4MBF - chain A; structure by X-ray diffraction, 1.54 A resolution.

[Chain A]
Molecule: Beta-lactamase SHV-1
From: Klebsiella pneumoniae
Notes: EC 3.5.2.6
UniProt: P0AD64 (BLA1_KLEPN); the author numbering skips numbers that UniProt does not, so the offset changes along the chain: 26-238 = UniProt 22-234; 240-252 = UniProt 235-247; 254-292 = UniProt 248-286
Sequence (265 residues; numbered 26 to 292; 2 numbers in that range are skipped by the numbering (no residue carries them; nothing is unmodelled there); the number before each row is that of its first residue):
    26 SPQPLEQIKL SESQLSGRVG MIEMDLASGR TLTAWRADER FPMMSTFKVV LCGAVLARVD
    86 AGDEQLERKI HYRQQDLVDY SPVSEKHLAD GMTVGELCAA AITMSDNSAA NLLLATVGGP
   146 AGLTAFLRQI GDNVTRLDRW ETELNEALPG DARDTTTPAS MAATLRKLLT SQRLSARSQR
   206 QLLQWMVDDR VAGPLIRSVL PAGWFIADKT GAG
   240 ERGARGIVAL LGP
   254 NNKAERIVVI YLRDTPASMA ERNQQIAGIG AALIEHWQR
UniProt features mapped onto this chain:
  - active site: Ser70 (Nucleophile), Glu168 (Proton acceptor)
  - binding site (a beta-lactam): Lys73, Ser130, Glu166
Cystine bridges: Cys77-Cys123
Covalent attachments: compound 2AW linked to Ser70
Residues lining bound ligands:
  - 2AW (6-({(2R,3S)-3-carboxy-2-methyl-3-[(3-oxopropyl)amino]-2-sulfinopropyl}oxy)-6-oxohexanoic acid), molecule 1: Met69, Lys73, Asp104, Tyr105, Ser130, Asn132, Glu166, Thr167, Asn170, Val216, Lys234, Thr235, Gly236, Ala237, Arg244
  - 2AW, molecule 2: Ser223, Val224, Leu225, Pro226, Ala227
  - cyclohexyl-hexyl-beta-D-maltoside (MA4), molecule 1: Ser26, Ile221, Val224, Leu225, Pro226, Ile231, Ile246, Ala248, Leu250, Val261, Ile263, Ile279, Ala280, Gly283, Ala284, Ile287, Glu288
  - cyclohexyl-hexyl-beta-D-maltoside (MA4), molecule 2: Ala217, Leu220, Ile221, Val224, Thr235, Arg244, Ile246, Asn276, Gln277, Ile279, Ala280
What the authors report for this chain:
  - binding site for 2AW: Ser70, Ser130, Asn132, Asn170, Lys234, Thr235, Arg244
  - catalytic residues: Ser70
  - conformationally variable residues (side-chain flip): Tyr105, Asn170
  - catalytic residues: Glu166 (proposed by the authors, not directly observed)

[Summary]
Ligands of chain A: cyclohexyl-hexyl-beta-D-maltoside and compound 2AW. Covalently linked compound 2AW: at
Ser70. Curated annotation (UniProt) lists active-site residues Ser70 and Glu168 and 3 beta-lactam-binding
residues. From the paper: catalytic residues Ser70 and Glu166; a binding site for 2AW at Ser70, Ser130 and
Asn132 among others.
Chain A is Beta-lactamase SHV-1 (Klebsiella pneumoniae); the structure, Crystal structure of Penam sulfone
PSR-4-157 bound to SHV-1 beta-lactamase, was determined by X-ray diffraction, deposited together with 4MBH and
4MBK.
